5D0V - chains S and T of the 28 polymer chains in the assembly; structure by X-ray diffraction, 2.90 A resolution.

Chain S:
Protein: Proteasome subunit alpha type-6
From: Saccharomyces cerevisiae (strain ATCC 204508 / S288c)
Notes: EC 3.4.25.1
UniProt: P40302 (PSA6_YEAST); residues 0-233 here correspond to UniProt positions 1-234 (UniProt number = residue number + 1)
Amino-acid sequence (234 residues; numbered 0 to 233; the number before each row is that of its first residue; numbering starts at 0):
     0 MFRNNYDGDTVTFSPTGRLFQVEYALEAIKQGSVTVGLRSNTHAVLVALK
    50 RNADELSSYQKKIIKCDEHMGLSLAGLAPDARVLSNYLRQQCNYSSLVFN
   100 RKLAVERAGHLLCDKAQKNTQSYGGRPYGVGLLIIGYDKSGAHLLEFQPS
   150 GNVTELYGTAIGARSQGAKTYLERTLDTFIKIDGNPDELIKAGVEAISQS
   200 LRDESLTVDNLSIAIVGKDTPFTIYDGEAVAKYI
Disordered / not traced: 0-2
Curated features (UniProtKB/Swiss-Prot):
  - modified residue: Ser13 (Phosphoserine)
  - cross-link: Lys190 (Glycyl lysine isopeptide (Lys-Gly) (interchain with G-Cter in ubiquitin))

Chain T:
Protein: Probable proteasome subunit alpha type-7
From: Saccharomyces cerevisiae (strain ATCC 204508 / S288c)
Notes: EC 3.4.25.1
UniProt: P21242 (PSA7_YEAST); residues -3 to 284 here correspond to UniProt positions 1-288 (UniProt number = residue number + 4)
Amino-acid sequence (288 residues; numbered -3 to 284; the number before each row is that of its first residue; numbers below 1 keep their minus sign (Met-3 is residue -3)):
    -3 MTSIGTGYDLSNSVFSPDGRNFQVEYAVKAVENGTTSIGIKCNDGVVFAV
    47 EKLITSKLLVPQKNVKIQVVDRHIGCVYSGLIPDGRHLVNRGREEAASFK
    97 KLYKTPIPIPAFADRLGQYVQAHTLYNSVRPFGVSTIFGGVDKNGAHLYM
   147 LEPSGSYWGYKGAATGKGRQSAKAELEKLVDHHPEGLSAREAVKQAAKII
   197 YLAHEDNKEKDFELEISWCSLSETNGLHKFVKGDLLQEAIDFAQKEINGD
   247 DDEDEDDSDNVMSSDDENAPVATNANATTDQEGDIHLE
Disordered / not traced: -3 to 1, 245-284
Curated features (UniProtKB/Swiss-Prot):
  - modified residue: Thr-2 (N-acetylthreonine)

Chain S / chain T interface:
Pairs across the interface (65):
  Asn4(S) - Leu6(T)
  Tyr5(S) - Asp5(T)  hydrogen bond
  Tyr5(S) - Leu6(T)  hydrophobic
  Thr9(S) - Arg126(T)
  Val10(S) - Gln19(T)
  Val10(S) - Asn123(T)
  Val10(S) - Ser124(T)
  Val10(S) - Val125(T)
  Val10(S) - Arg126(T)
  Thr11(S) - Leu6(T)
  Thr11(S) - Gln19(T)
  Phe12(S) - Gln19(T)  hydrogen bond (backbone-side chain)
  Phe12(S) - Tyr22(T)
  Phe12(S) - Ala23(T)  hydrophobic
  Phe12(S) - Arg126(T)
  Phe12(S) - Pro127(T)
  Ser13(S) - Tyr22(T)
  Pro14(S) - Tyr22(T)  hydrophobic
  Pro14(S) - Lys25(T)
  Thr15(S) - Lys25(T)
  Gly16(S) - Tyr22(T)
  Gly16(S) - Lys25(T)
  Gly16(S) - Ala26(T)
  Leu18(S) - Leu77(T)  hydrophobic
  Leu18(S) - Arg126(T)
  His109(S) - Arg82(T)  hydrogen bond
  Cys112(S) - Arg82(T)
  Asp113(S) - Arg82(T)  salt bridge
  Asp113(S) - Asn86(T)
  Gln116(S) - Pro79(T)
  Gln116(S) - Asp80(T)
  Gln116(S) - His83(T)  hydrogen bond
  Gln116(S) - Arg126(T)
  Thr119(S) - Arg126(T)  hydrogen bond (backbone-side chain)
  Gln120(S) - His119(T)
  Gln120(S) - Val125(T)
  Gln120(S) - Arg126(T)  hydrogen bond (backbone-backbone)
  Gln120(S) - Pro127(T)
  Gln120(S) - Phe128(T)
  Ser121(S) - Ser124(T)
  Tyr122(S) - Ser124(T)  hydrogen bond (backbone-backbone)
  His142(S) - Lys59(T)
  Ser149(S) - Pro79(T)
  Gly150(S) - Pro79(T)
  Asn151(S) - Ile78(T)
  Asn151(S) - Pro79(T)
  Thr153(S) - Leu55(T)
  Thr153(S) - Asn60(T)
  Glu154(S) - Leu55(T)
  Glu154(S) - Val56(T)
  Glu154(S) - Lys59(T)
  Glu154(S) - Asn60(T)  hydrogen bond (backbone-side chain)
  Leu155(S) - Leu54(T)
  Leu155(S) - Leu55(T)  hydrophobic
  Leu155(S) - Val56(T)
  Tyr156(S) - Leu54(T)  hydrogen bond (backbone-backbone)
  Tyr156(S) - Leu55(T)
  Tyr156(S) - Val56(T)
  Tyr156(S) - Pro57(T)
  Gly157(S) - Leu54(T)
  Lys168(S) - Leu54(T)
  Leu171(S) - Leu54(T)
  Glu172(S) - Ser52(T)  hydrogen bond
  Glu172(S) - Lys53(T)  hydrogen bond (side chain-backbone)
  Leu175(S) - Lys53(T)
Other interface residues (no listed pair), chain S (38 interface residues in all): Arg38, Glu105, Lys117, Ser139, Val152, Phe178
Other interface residues (no listed pair), chain T (30 interface residues in all): Gly129

Summary:
38 residues of chain S face 30 of chain T across their interface, with 11 hydrogen bonds and 1 salt bridge.
Among the polar pairs are Asp113(S)-Arg82(T), Tyr5(S)-Asp5(T) and Phe12(S)-Gln19(T).
Here chain S is Proteasome subunit alpha type-6 and chain T is Probable proteasome subunit alpha type-7, both
from Saccharomyces cerevisiae (strain ATCC 204508 / S288c). Entry 5D0V (Yeast 20S proteasome beta5-T1C mutant
in complex with Carfilzomib) was determined by X-ray diffraction, deposited together with 5CZ4, 5CZ5, 5CZ6,
5CZ7, 5CZ8, 5CZ9 and 16 further entries.
